8JIM - chains D and S of the 5 polymer chains in the assembly; structure by electron microscopy, 2.98 A resolution.

== Chain D ==
Molecule: Guanine nucleotide-binding protein G(i) subunit alpha-1
From: Homo sapiens
Reference sequence: P63096 (GNAI1_HUMAN); numbering as in UniProt (aligned over 1-354)
Chain sequence (354 residues; numbered 1 to 354; the number before each row is that of its first residue):
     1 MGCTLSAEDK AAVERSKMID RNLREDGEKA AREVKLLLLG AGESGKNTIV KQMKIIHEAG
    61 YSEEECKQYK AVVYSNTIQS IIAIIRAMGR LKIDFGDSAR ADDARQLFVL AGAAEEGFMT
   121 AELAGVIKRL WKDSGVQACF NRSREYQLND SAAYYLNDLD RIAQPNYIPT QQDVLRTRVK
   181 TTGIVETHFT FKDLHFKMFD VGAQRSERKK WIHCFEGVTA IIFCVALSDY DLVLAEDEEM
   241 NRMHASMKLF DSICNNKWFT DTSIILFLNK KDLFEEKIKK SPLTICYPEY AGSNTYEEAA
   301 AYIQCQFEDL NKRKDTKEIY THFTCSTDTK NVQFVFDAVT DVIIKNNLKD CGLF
Unresolved in the structure: 1, 56-182
Construct notes: engineered mutation Asn47 (Ser in P63096), Ala203 (Gly in P63096), Ala245 (Glu in P63096), Ser326 (Ala in P63096)
Swiss-Prot annotation at these positions:
  - region: Lys35 to Lys46, Thr48 (G1 motif), Asp173 to Thr181 (G2 motif), Phe196 to Gly202, Gln204, Arg205 (G3 motif), Ile265 to Asp272 (G4 motif), Thr324, Cys325, Thr327 to Thr329 (G5 motif)
  - binding site (GTP): Glu43 to Lys46, Thr48, Ser151, Leu175 to Thr181, Asp200 to Gly202, Gln204, Asn269 to Asp272
  - binding site (Mg(2+)): Thr181
  - modified residue: Arg178 (ADP-ribosylarginine), Gln204 (Deamidated glutamine), Cys351 (ADP-ribosylcysteine)
  - lipidation: Gly2 (N-myristoyl glycine), Cys3 (S-palmitoyl cysteine)

== Chain S ==
Molecule: scFv16
From: Mus musculus
Notes: antibody fragment or engineered binder
Chain sequence (266 residues; numbered 1 to 266; the number before each row is that of its first residue):
     1 DVQLVESGGG LVQPGGSRKL SCSASGFAFS SFGMHWVRQA PEKGLEWVAY ISSGSGTIYY
    61 ADTVKGRFTI SRDDPKNTLF LQMTSLRSED TAMYYCVRSI YYYGSSPFDF WGQGTTLTVS
   121 SGGGGSGGGG SGGGGSDIVM TQATSSVPVT PGESVSISCR SSKSLLHSNG NTYLYWFLQR
   181 PGQSPQLLIY RMSNLASGVP DRFSGSGSGT AFTLTISRLE AEDVGVYYCM QHLEYPLTFG
   241 AGTKLELKAA AENLYFQGHH HHHHHH
Unresolved in the structure: 1, 122-135, 248-266
Cystine bridges: Cys159-Cys229

== Interface between chain D and chain S ==
Residue-residue contacts - 18 pairs, chain D then chain S:
  Thr4(D) with His167(S)
  Ser6(D) with His167(S); Asn169(S); Tyr173(S), hydrogen bond
  Ala7(D) with Leu233(S); Tyr235(S), hydrophobic
  Glu8(D) with Pro107(S); Tyr173(S); Tyr175(S), hydrogen bond; His232(S), salt bridge
  Ala11(D) with Tyr101(S), hydrophobic
  Glu14(D) with Ser52(S), hydrogen bond; Ser53(S); Thr57(S)
  Arg15(D) with Tyr101(S); Tyr102(S)
  Met18(D) with Ser53(S); Gly54(S)
Interface residues without a listed pair, chain D (10 interface residues in all): Leu5, Ala12
Interface residues without a listed pair, chain S (18 interface residues in all): Gly56, Ile100, Arg191, Glu234

== Overview ==
The interface between chain D and chain S involves 10 residues on one side and 18 on the other, with 3
hydrogen bonds and 1 salt bridge. Among the polar pairs are Glu8(D)-His232(S), Ser6(D)-Tyr173(S) and
Glu8(D)-Tyr175(S).
Chain D is Guanine nucleotide-binding protein G(i) subunit alpha-1 (Homo sapiens) and chain S is scFv16 (Mus
musculus); the structure, Cryo-EM structure of MMF bound ketone body receptor HCAR2-Gi signaling complex, was
determined by electron microscopy, deposited together with 8JHY, 8JII and 8JIL.
